PDB entry 6U22 | X-ray diffraction, 1.42 A resolution | chains A and C

[Chain A]
Name: Cationic trypsin
Source organism: Bos taurus
Notes: EC 3.4.21.4
UniProt: P00760 (TRY1_BOVIN); the construct lacks a stretch of the UniProt sequence and is renumbered around it, so the offset changes along the chain: 16-34 = UniProt 24-42; 37-67 = UniProt 43-73; 69-125 = UniProt 74-130; 127-130 = UniProt 131-134; 5 more segments
Chain sequence (223 residues; row label = number of the first residue in the row; note: 10 numbers in that range are skipped by the numbering (no residue carries them; nothing is unmodelled there)):
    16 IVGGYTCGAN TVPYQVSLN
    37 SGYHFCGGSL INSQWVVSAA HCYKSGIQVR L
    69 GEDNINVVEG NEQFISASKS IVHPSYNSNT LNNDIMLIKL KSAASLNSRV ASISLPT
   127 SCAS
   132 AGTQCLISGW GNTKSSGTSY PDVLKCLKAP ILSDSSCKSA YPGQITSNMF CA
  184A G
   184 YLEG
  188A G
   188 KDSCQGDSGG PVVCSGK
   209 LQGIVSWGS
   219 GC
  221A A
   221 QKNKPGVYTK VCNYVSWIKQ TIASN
Disulfide bonds: Cys-22/Cys-157, Cys-42/Cys-58, Cys-128/Cys-232, Cys-136/Cys-201, Cys-168/Cys-182, Cys-191/Cys-220
Bound ions: Ca2+: Glu-70, Asn-72, Val-75, Glu-80
Swiss-Prot annotation at these positions:
  - active site (Charge relay system): His-57, Asp-102, Ser-195
  - binding site (Ca(2+)): Glu-70, Asn-72, Val-75, Glu-80
  - binding site (substrate): Asp-189, Ser-190, Gln-192, Gly-193, Ser-195

[Chain C]
Name: Gly-arg-ala-thr-lys-ser-ile-pro-pro-ile-ala-phe-pro-asp
Chain sequence (14 residues; row label = number of the first residue in the row):
     1 GRATKSIPPI AFPD
Glycans and other covalent adducts: covalent link Gly-1/Asp-14; 1-methyl-1H-1,2,3-triazole (WMH) linked to Ala-3, Ala-11
Ligand contacts: 1-methyl-1H-1,2,3-triazole (WMH): Gly-1, Arg-2, Thr-4, Pro-9, Ile-10, Phe-12

[Interface between chain A and chain C]
Pairs across the interface (40):
  Phe-41(A) / Ser-6(C)
  Phe-41(A) / Ile-7(C)  hydrogen bond (backbone-backbone)
  Cys-42(A) / Ser-6(C)
  His-57(A) / Thr-4(C)
  His-57(A) / Lys-5(C)
  His-57(A) / Ser-6(C)
  Ser-96(A) / Phe-12(C)
  Asn-97(A) / Arg-2(C)  hydrogen bond (backbone-side chain)
  Asn-97(A) / Phe-12(C)
  Thr-98(A) / Arg-2(C)
  Leu-99(A) / Arg-2(C)
  Leu-99(A) / Thr-4(C)
  Tyr-151(A) / Ile-7(C)
  Gln-175(A) / Arg-2(C)
  Gln-175(A) / Asp-14(C)
  Asp-189(A) / Lys-5(C)  salt bridge
  Ser-190(A) / Lys-5(C)  hydrogen bond
  Cys-191(A) / Lys-5(C)
  Gln-192(A) / Thr-4(C)  hydrogen bond (side chain-backbone)
  Gln-192(A) / Lys-5(C)
  Gln-192(A) / Ser-6(C)
  Gln-192(A) / Ile-7(C)
  Gln-192(A) / Pro-9(C)
  Gly-193(A) / Lys-5(C)  hydrogen bond (backbone-backbone)
  Gly-193(A) / Ser-6(C)
  Gly-193(A) / Ile-7(C)
  Asp-194(A) / Lys-5(C)  hydrogen bond (backbone-backbone)
  Ser-195(A) / Lys-5(C)  hydrogen bond (side chain-backbone)
  Ser-195(A) / Ser-6(C)  hydrogen bond (side chain-backbone)
  Val-213(A) / Lys-5(C)
  Ser-214(A) / Thr-4(C)
  Ser-214(A) / Lys-5(C)  hydrogen bond (backbone-backbone)
  Trp-215(A) / Arg-2(C)
  Trp-215(A) / Ala-3(C)
  Trp-215(A) / Lys-5(C)
  Gly-216(A) / Arg-2(C)
  Gly-216(A) / Ala-3(C)  hydrogen bond (backbone-backbone)
  Gly-216(A) / Lys-5(C)
  Ser-217(A) / Gly-1(C)
  Gly-226(A) / Lys-5(C)
Also at the interface, not in a pair above, chain A (25 interface residues in all): Tyr-39, His-40, Gly-219
Also at the interface, not in a pair above, chain C (11 interface residues in all): Ile-10

[Summary]
Chain A and chain C form an interface of 25 and 11 residues respectively, with 10 hydrogen bonds and 1 salt
bridge. Polar contacts include Asp-189(A)/Lys-5(C), Asn-97(A)/Arg-2(C) and Ser-190(A)/Lys-5(C).
1-methyl-1H-1,2,3-triazole is covalently linked to Ala-3(C).
Here chain A is Cationic trypsin (Bos taurus) and chain C is
Gly-arg-ala-thr-lys-ser-ile-pro-pro-ile-ala-phe-pro-asp. Entry 6U22 (Crystal structure of SFTI-triazole
inhibitor in complex with beta-trypsin) was determined by X-ray diffraction together with 6VXY and 6Q1U from
the same study.
